Entry 2NOJ (X-ray diffraction, 2.70 A resolution); this record covers chains A and B.

[Chain A]
Molecule: Complement C3
From: Homo sapiens
Reference sequence: P01024 (CO3_HUMAN); residues 996-1287 here = UniProt positions 996-1287
Sequence (297 residues; each row starts with the number of its first residue):
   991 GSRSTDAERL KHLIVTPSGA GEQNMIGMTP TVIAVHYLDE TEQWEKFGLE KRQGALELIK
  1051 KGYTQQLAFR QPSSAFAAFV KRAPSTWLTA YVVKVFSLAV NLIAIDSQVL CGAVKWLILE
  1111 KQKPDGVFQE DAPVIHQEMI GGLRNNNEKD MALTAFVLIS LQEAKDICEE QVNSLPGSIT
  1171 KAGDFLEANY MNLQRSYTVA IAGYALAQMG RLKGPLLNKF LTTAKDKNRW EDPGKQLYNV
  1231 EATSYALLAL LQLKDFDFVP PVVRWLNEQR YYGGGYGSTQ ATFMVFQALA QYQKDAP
Unresolved in the structure: 991-1000, 1200-1203, 1260-1264, 1287
Sequence notes: expression tag (991-995); engineered mutation Ala1010 (Cys in P01024)
Disulfide bonds: Cys1101-Cys1158
Swiss-Prot annotation at these positions:
  - natural variant: Arg1042 (R1042L: In AHUS5), Ala1094 (A1094V: In AHUS5), Asp1115 (D1115N: In AHUS5), Cys1158 (C1158W: In AHUS5), Gln1161 (Q1161K: In AHUS5)
  - mutagenesis: Asp1029 (D1029A: Minor effect on binding of C3d to CR2), Glu1030 (E1030A: Impaired binding of C3d to CR2), Glu1032 (E1032A: Impaired binding of C3d to CR2), Glu1035 (E1035A: No effect on binding of C3d to CR2), Arg1042 (R1042M: Impaired binding of C3d to CR2), Ile1108 to Leu1109 (Impaired binding of C3d to CR2; when associated with A-1163), Glu1110 (E1110A: No effect on binding of C3d to CR2), Asp1115 (D1115A: No effect on binding of C3d to CR2), Asp1121 (D1121A: No effect on binding of C3d to CR2), Asp1140 (D1140A: No effect on binding of C3d to CR2), Glu1153 (E1153A: Impaired binding of C3d to CR2), Asp1156 (D1156A: Impaired binding of C3d to CR2), 4 further mutagenesis entries in UniProt

[Chain B]
Molecule: Efb homologous protein
From: Staphylococcus aureus subsp. aureus Mu50
Reference sequence: Q99UV2 (Q99UV2_STAAM); residues 30-109 here = UniProt positions 30-109
Sequence (80 residues; row label = number of the first residue in the row):
    30 QTKNVEAAKK YDQYQTNFKK QVNKKVVDAQ KAVELFKRTR TVATHRKAQR AVNLIHFQHS
    90 YEKKKLQRQI DLVLKYNTLK
Unresolved in the structure: 30-51
Sequence notes: engineered mutation Glu63 (Asn in Q99UV2)
What the authors report for this chain:
  - mutagenesis - N63E, N63E/R75A/N82A (Kd 46 nm), R75A/N82A, R75E/N82E: decreased binding to Complement C3 (chain A)
  - mutagenesis - N63E/R75E/N82E: abolished binding to Complement C3 (chain A)

[How chain A and chain B interact]
Pairs across the interface - 28 pairs, chain A then chain B:
  Asp1029(A) - Val71(B)
  Asp1029(A) - Arg75(B)  salt bridge
  Glu1030(A) - Arg75(B)  salt bridge
  Leu1039(A) - Thr107(B)
  Arg1042(A) - Val71(B)
  Arg1042(A) - His74(B)
  Arg1042(A) - Leu108(B)
  Gln1043(A) - Leu103(B)
  Leu1046(A) - His74(B)
  Leu1046(A) - Leu103(B)  hydrophobic
  Val1090(A) - Gln78(B)
  Val1090(A) - Arg79(B)  hydrogen bond (backbone-backbone)
  Val1090(A) - Asn82(B)  hydrogen bond (backbone-side chain)
  Asn1091(A) - Arg75(B)
  Asn1091(A) - Arg79(B)  hydrogen bond
  Leu1092(A) - His74(B)
  Ile1093(A) - Gln78(B)
  Ile1093(A) - Asn82(B)  hydrogen bond (backbone-side chain)
  Ala1094(A) - Gln78(B)
  Ala1094(A) - Asn82(B)
  Ala1094(A) - Gln96(B)
  Ile1095(A) - Asn82(B)  hydrogen bond (backbone-side chain)
  Asp1096(A) - Gln87(B)
  Ser1097(A) - His85(B)  hydrogen bond
  Ser1097(A) - Gln87(B)  hydrogen bond
  Asp1156(A) - Arg79(B)
  Ile1157(A) - His85(B)  hydrogen bond (backbone-side chain)
  Gln1161(A) - His85(B)  hydrogen bond
Other interface residues (no listed pair), chain A (19 interface residues in all): Trp1034, Gln1098
Other interface residues (no listed pair), chain B (16 interface residues in all): Leu83, Ile84, Lys104, Lys109
From the paper, about this interface:
  - hot spots on chain B (mutagenesis) - R75A/N82A, R75E/N82E: decreased binding to Complement C3 (chain A)

[In short]
Chain A and chain B form an interface of 19 and 16 residues respectively; the contacts include 9 hydrogen
bonds and 2 salt bridges. Among the polar pairs are Asp1029(A)-Arg75(B), Glu1030(A)-Arg75(B) and
Val1090(A)-Asn82(B). From the paper: N63E, N63E/R75A/N82A and R75A/N82A of chain B, among others, reduce
binding to Complement C3 (chain A); N63E/R75E/N82E of chain B abolish binding to Complement C3 (chain A).
Chain A is Complement C3 (Homo sapiens) and chain B is Efb homologous protein (Staphylococcus aureus subsp.
aureus Mu50); the structure, Crystal structure of Ehp / C3d complex, was determined by X-ray diffraction.
